PDB entry 4I9U | X-ray diffraction, 2.50 A resolution | chains A and C of the 4 polymer chains in the assembly

== Chain A (and C) ==
Name: L-lactate dehydrogenase A chain
Organism: Oryctolagus cuniculus
Notes: EC 1.1.1.27; chain C of this document is another copy of the same molecule, construct and numbering; everything in this record applies to it too
UniProtKB: P13491 (LDHA_RABIT); residues 1-331 here correspond to UniProt positions 2-332 (UniProt number = residue number + 1)
Sequence (331 residues; numbered 1 to 331; the number before each row is that of its first residue):
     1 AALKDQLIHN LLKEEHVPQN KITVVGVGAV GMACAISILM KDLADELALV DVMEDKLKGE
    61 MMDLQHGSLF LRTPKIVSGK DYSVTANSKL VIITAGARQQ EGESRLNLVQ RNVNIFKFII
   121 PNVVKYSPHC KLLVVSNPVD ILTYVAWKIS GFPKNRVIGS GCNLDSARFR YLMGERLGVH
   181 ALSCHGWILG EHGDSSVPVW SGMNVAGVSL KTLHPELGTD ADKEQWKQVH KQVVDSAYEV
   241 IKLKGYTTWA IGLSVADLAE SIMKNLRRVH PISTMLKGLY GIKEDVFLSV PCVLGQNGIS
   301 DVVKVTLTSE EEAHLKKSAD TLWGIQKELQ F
Unresolved in the structure: 99-106 (chain C: fully traced)
Residues lining bound ligands: 1E7 (6-({2-[(5-chloro-2-methoxyphenyl)amino]-2-oxoethyl}sulfanyl)pyridine-3-carboxylic acid): V25, G26, V50, D51, V52, Y82, A95, G96, A97, R111, N114, I115, F118, I119
Curated features (UniProtKB/Swiss-Prot):
  - active site: H192 (Proton acceptor)
  - binding site (NAD(+)): R98, N137
  - binding site (substrate): R105, N137, R168, T247
  - modified residue: A1 (N-acetylalanine), K4 (N6-acetyllysine), K13 (N6-acetyllysine), K56 (N6-acetyllysine), K80 (N6-acetyllysine), K117 (N6-acetyllysine), K125 (N6-acetyllysine), K223 (N6-acetyllysine), K231 (N6-acetyllysine), Y238 (Phosphotyrosine), K242 (N6-acetyllysine), T308 (Phosphothreonine), S309 (Phosphoserine), K317 (N6-acetyllysine), T321 (Phosphothreonine)
  - cross-link: K56 (Glycyl lysine isopeptide (Lys-Gly) (interchain with G-Cter in SUMO2))

== Chain A / chain C interface ==
Pairs across the interface - 105 pairs, chain A then chain C:
  A2(A) with E224(C)
  L3(A) with L213(C), hydrophobic; H214(C); E224(C), hydrogen bond (backbone-side chain); W226(C), hydrophobic
  K4(A) with R176(C), hydrogen bond (side chain-backbone); L177(C)
  Q6(A) with L213(C), hydrogen bond (side chain-backbone)
  L7(A) with V205(C), hydrophobic; V208(C), hydrophobic; L210(C), hydrophobic
  I8(A) with L177(C); V179(C), hydrophobic
  M32(A) with W249(C)
  I36(A) with W249(C), hydrophobic
  S37(A) with M40(C)
  M40(A) with S37(C); M40(C), hydrophobic; L253(C), hydrophobic
  K41(A) with M40(C)
  D55(A) with L243(C)
  K56(A) with L243(C), hydrogen bond (backbone-backbone)
  K58(A) with L243(C)
  G59(A) with V240(C); L243(C); K244(C)
  E60(A) with K244(C), salt bridge; W249(C), hydrogen bond
  M62(A) with V240(C), hydrophobic
  D63(A) with K244(C), salt bridge; T247(C); T248(C), hydrogen bond (side chain-backbone); W249(C), hydrogen bond (side chain-backbone); A250(C), hydrogen bond (side chain-backbone)
  L64(A) with W249(C), hydrophobic
  Q65(A) with Y171(C), hydrogen bond
  H66(A) with L164(C); R168(C), hydrogen bond; S236(C); V240(C); A250(C)
  G67(A) with L253(C)
  S68(A) with Y171(C); H180(C)
  L69(A) with A167(C), hydrophobic; R170(C); A181(C); L182(C), hydrophobic
  F70(A) with A167(C), hydrophobic; L253(C), hydrophobic; S254(C); D257(C)
  L71(A) with H180(C)
  R72(A) with L182(C)
  L164(A) with H66(C)
  A167(A) with F70(C), hydrophobic
  R168(A) with H66(C), hydrogen bond
  R170(A) with L69(C)
  Y171(A) with Q65(C), hydrogen bond; H66(C)
  R176(A) with K4(C)
  L177(A) with K4(C); L7(C), hydrophobic; I8(C)
  H180(A) with S68(C); L71(C)
  A181(A) with L69(C)
  L182(A) with L69(C); R72(C)
  V205(A) with L7(C), hydrophobic
  V208(A) with L7(C), hydrophobic
  L213(A) with Q6(C), hydrogen bond (backbone-side chain); L7(C), hydrophobic
  H214(A) with L3(C)
  E224(A) with A2(C); L3(C), hydrogen bond (side chain-backbone)
  W226(A) with L3(C), hydrophobic
  S236(A) with H66(C)
  V240(A) with G59(C); M62(C), hydrophobic
  L243(A) with D55(C); K56(C), hydrogen bond (backbone-backbone); K58(C); G59(C)
  K244(A) with K56(C); G59(C); E60(C), salt bridge; D63(C), salt bridge
  Y246(A) with E60(C)
  T247(A) with D63(C)
  T248(A) with D63(C), hydrogen bond (backbone-side chain)
  W249(A) with M32(C), hydrophobic; I36(C), hydrophobic; E60(C), hydrogen bond; D63(C), hydrogen bond (backbone-side chain); L64(C), hydrophobic; W249(C), hydrophobic
  A250(A) with D63(C), hydrogen bond (backbone-side chain); H66(C); G67(C)
  L253(A) with M40(C), hydrophobic; G67(C); F70(C), hydrophobic
  S254(A) with F70(C)
  D257(A) with F70(C)
Also at the interface, not in a pair above, chain A (58 interface residues in all): V179, L210, L217
Also at the interface, not in a pair above, chain C (59 interface residues in all): K41, N163, G178, Y246

== Overview ==
The interface between chain A and chain C involves 58 residues on one side and 59 on the other, with 19
hydrogen bonds and 4 salt bridges. Polar contacts include E60(A)-K244(C), D63(A)-K244(C) and L3(A)-E224(C).
Ligands of chain A: compound 1E7.
Chain A and chain C are both L-lactate dehydrogenase A chain (Oryctolagus cuniculus); the structure, Crystal
structure of rabbit LDHA in complex with a fragment inhibitor AP26256, was determined by X-ray diffraction
together with 4I8X, 4I9H and 4I9N from the same study.
